6DT8 - chains A and D of the 4 polymer chains in the assembly; structure by X-ray diffraction, 3.20 A resolution.

Chain A:
Molecule: RNAP1
Organism: Enterobacteria phage N4
Reference sequence: Q8LTE4 (Q8LTE4_BPN4); numbering as in UniProt (aligned over 1-269)
Amino-acid sequence (269 residues; row label = number of the first residue in the row):
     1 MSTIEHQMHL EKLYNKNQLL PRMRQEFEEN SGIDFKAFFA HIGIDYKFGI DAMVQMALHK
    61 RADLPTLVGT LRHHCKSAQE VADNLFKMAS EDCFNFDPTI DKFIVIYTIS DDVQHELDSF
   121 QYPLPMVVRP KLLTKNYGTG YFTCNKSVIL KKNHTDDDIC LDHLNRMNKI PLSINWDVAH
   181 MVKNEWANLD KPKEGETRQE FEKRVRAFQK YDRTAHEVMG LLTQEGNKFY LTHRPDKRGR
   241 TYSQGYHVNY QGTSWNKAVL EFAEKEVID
Unresolved in the structure: 1, 191-206

Chain D:
Molecule: 12-nt RNA strand
Sequence (12 nucleotides; row label = number of the first residue in the row; numbers below 1 keep their minus sign (A-4 is residue -4)):
    -4 AAAAUUUGGU GG
Unresolved in the structure: -4 to 1

How chain A and chain D interact:
Pairs across the interface (6):
  Asp63(A) - U2(D)  sugar contact
  Thr66(A) - U2(D)  hydrogen bond to the phosphate
  Arg240(A) - G7(D)  hydrogen bond to the sugar
  Gly252(A) - G6(D)  sugar contact
  Thr253(A) - U5(D)  sugar contact
  Lys257(A) - G6(D)  hydrogen bond to the phosphate
Interface residues without a listed pair, chain A (7 interface residues in all): His59

In short:
Chain A and chain D form an interface of 7 and 4 residues respectively, with 3 hydrogen bonds. Polar pairs
include Arg240(A)-G7(D), Thr66(A)-U2(D) and Lys257(A)-G6(D).
Here chain A is RNAP1 (Enterobacteria phage N4) and chain D is a 12-nt RNA strand. Entry 6DT8 (Bacteriophage
N4 RNA polymerase II elongation complex 1) was determined by X-ray diffraction, deposited together with 6DT7.
